Entry 9FCF (X-ray diffraction, 2.36 A resolution); this record covers chain A.

== Chain A ==
Protein: 1-(5-phosphoribosyl)-5-[(5-phosphoribosylamino)methylideneamino] imidazole-4-carboxamide isomerase, chloroplastic
Organism: Medicago truncatula
Notes: EC 5.3.1.16
UniProtKB: G7IFI7 (G7IFI7_MEDTR); residue numbers follow UniProt; this construct covers 42-312
Amino-acid sequence (274 residues; each row starts with the number of its first residue):
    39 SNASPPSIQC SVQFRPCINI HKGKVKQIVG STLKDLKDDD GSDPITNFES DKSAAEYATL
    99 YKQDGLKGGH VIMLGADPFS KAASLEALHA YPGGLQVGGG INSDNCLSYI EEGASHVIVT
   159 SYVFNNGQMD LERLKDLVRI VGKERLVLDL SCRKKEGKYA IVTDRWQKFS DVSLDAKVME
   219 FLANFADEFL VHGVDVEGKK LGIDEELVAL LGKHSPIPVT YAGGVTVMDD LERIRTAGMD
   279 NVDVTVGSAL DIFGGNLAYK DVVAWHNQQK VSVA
Unresolved in the structure: 39-41, 75-80
Differences from the reference sequence: expression tag (39-41); engineered mutation Asn57 (Asp in G7IFI7)
Bound ions: Na+: Gln65, Ile66, Glu235 (together with ProFAR)
Residues lining bound ligands: ProFAR (GUO; [(2R,3S,4R,5R)-5-[4-aminocarbonyl-5-[(E)-[[(2R,3R,4S,5R)-3,4-bis(oxidanyl)-5-(phosphonooxymethyl)oxolan-2-yl]amino]methylideneamino]imidazol-1-yl]-3,4-bis(oxidanyl)oxolan-2-yl]methyl dihydrogen phosphate): Cys55, Asn57, Gln65, Gly68, Leu71, His108, Ile110, Leu112, Gly136, Gly137, Gly138, Ile139, Ile156, Val157, Thr158, Ser159, Asp187, Ser189, Asp202, Arg203, Trp204, Leu228, His230, Glu235, Gly236, Ala260, Gly261, Gly262, Val263, Thr283, Val284, Gly285, Ser286
UniProt features mapped onto this chain:
  - binding site (5-[(5-phospho-1-deoxy-D-ribulos-1-ylimino)methylamino]-1-(5-phospho-beta-D-ribosyl)imidazole-4-carboxamide): Gln65, His108, Gly138, Thr158, Ser159, Asp187, Trp204, Gly236, Gly262, Gly285, Ser286
  - binding site (Na(+)): Gln65, Ile66, Ser159, Phe162, Glu235
  - binding site (1-(5-phospho-beta-D-ribosyl)-5-[(5-phospho-beta-D-ribosylamino)methylideneamino]imidazole-4-carboxamide): Gly68, Gly138, Thr158, Ser159, Asp187, Arg203, Trp204, His230, Gly236, Gly262, Gly285, Ser286
  - mutagenesis: Leu74 to Ser80 (Strongly impaired catalytic efficiency)

== Summary ==
Bound to chain A: ProFAR. Gln65, Ile66 and Glu235 coordinate Na+. From UniProt: 11 residues binding
5-[(5-phospho-1-deoxy-D-ribulos-1-ylimino)methylamino]-1-(5-phospho-beta-D-ribosyl)imidazole-4-carboxamide, 5
Na+-binding residues, 12 residues binding
1-(5-phospho-beta-D-ribosyl)-5-[(5-phospho-beta-D-ribosylamino)methylideneamino]imidazole-4-carboxamide and 7
mutagenesis sites.
Chain A is 1-(5-phosphoribosyl)-5-[(5-phosphoribosylamino)methylideneamino] imidazole-4-carboxamide isomerase,
chloroplastic (Medicago truncatula); the structure, Medicago truncatula 5'-ProFAR isomerase (HISN3) D57N
mutant in complex with ProFAR, was determined by X-ray diffraction (same publication as 9FCG).
